Entry 5LXT (X-ray diffraction, 1.90 A resolution); this record covers chains B and F of the 6 polymer chains in the assembly.

Chain B:
Protein: Tubulin beta-2B chain
Organism: Bos taurus
Reference sequence: Q6B856 (TBB2B_BOVIN); the author numbering skips numbers that UniProt does not, so the offset changes along the chain: 1-42 = UniProt 1-42; 45-360 = UniProt 43-358; 369-455 = UniProt 359-445
Amino-acid sequence (445 residues; numbered 1 to 455; 10 numbers in that range are skipped by the numbering (no residue carries them; nothing is unmodelled there); the number before each row is that of its first residue):
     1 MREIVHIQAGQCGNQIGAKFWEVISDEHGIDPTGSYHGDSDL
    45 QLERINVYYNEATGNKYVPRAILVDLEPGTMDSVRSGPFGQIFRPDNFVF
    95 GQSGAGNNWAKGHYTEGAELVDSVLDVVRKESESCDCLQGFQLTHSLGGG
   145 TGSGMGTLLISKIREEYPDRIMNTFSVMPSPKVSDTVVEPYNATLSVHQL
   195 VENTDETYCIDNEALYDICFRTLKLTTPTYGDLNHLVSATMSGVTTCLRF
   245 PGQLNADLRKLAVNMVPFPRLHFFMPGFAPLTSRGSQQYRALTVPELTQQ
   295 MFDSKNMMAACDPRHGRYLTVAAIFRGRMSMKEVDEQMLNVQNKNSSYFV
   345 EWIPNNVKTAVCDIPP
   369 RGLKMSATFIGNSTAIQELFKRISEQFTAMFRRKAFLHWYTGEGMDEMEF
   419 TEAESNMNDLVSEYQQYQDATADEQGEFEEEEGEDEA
Not modelled in the structure: 279-280, 439-455
Metal / ion sites: Mg2+: Gln11 (together with GDP); Ca2+ near Glu113 (its only coordinating residue here)
Residues lining bound ligands:
  - (+)-Discodermolide (7AK): Val23, Cys213, Leu217, Leu219, Asp226, His229, Leu230, Ala233, Phe272, Pro274, Leu275, Thr276, Ser277, Arg278, Gln282, Pro360, Arg369, Gly370, Leu371
  - GDP (guanosine-5'-diphosphate): Gly10, Gln11, Cys12, Gln15, Ile16, Asp69, Ala99, Asn101, Ser140, Gly142, Gly143, Gly144, Thr145, Gly146, Ser147, Val171, Pro173, Val177, Ser178, Asp179, Glu183, Asn206, Leu209, Tyr224, Leu227, Asn228
Curated features (UniProtKB/Swiss-Prot):
  - motif: Met1 to Ile4 (MREI motif)
  - binding site (GTP): Gln11, Glu71, Ser140, Gly144, Thr145, Gly146, Asn206, Asn228
  - binding site (Mg(2+)): Glu71
  - modified residue: Ser40 (Phosphoserine), Thr57 (Phosphothreonine), Lys60 (N6-acetyllysine), Ser174 (Phosphoserine), Thr287 (Phosphothreonine), Thr292 (Phosphothreonine), Arg320 (Omega-N-methylarginine), Glu448 (5-glutamyl polyglutamate)
  - cross-link (Glycyl lysine isopeptide (Lys-Gly)): Lys60 (interchain with G-Cter in ubiquitin), Lys326 (interchain with G-Cter in ubiquitin)
From the paper describing this entry:
  - binding site for (+)-Discodermolide: Cys213, Leu217, Leu219, Asp226, His229, Leu230, Ser232, Ala233, Phe272, Pro274, Leu275, Thr276, Arg278, Pro360, Arg369, Leu371

Chain F:
Protein: Tubulin-tyrosine ligase
Organism: Gallus gallus
Reference sequence: E1BQ43 (E1BQ43_CHICK); numbering as in UniProt (aligned over 1-378)
Amino-acid sequence (384 residues; row label = number of the first residue in the row):
     1 MYTFVVRDENSSVYAEVSRLLLATGQWKRLRKDNPRFNLMLGERNRLPFG
    51 RLGHEPGLVQLVNYYRGADKLCRKASLVKLIKTSPELSESCTWFPESYVI
   101 YPTNLKTPVAPAQNGIRHLINNTRTDEREVFLAAYNRRREGREGNVWIAK
   151 SSAGAKGEGILISSEASELLDFIDEQGQVHVIQKYLEKPLLLEPGHRKFD
   201 IRSWVLVDHLYNIYLYREGVLRTSSEPYNSANFQDKTCHLTNHCIQKEYS
   251 KNYGRYEEGNEMFFEEFNQYLMDALNTTLENSILLQIKHIIRSCLMCIEP
   301 AISTKHLHYQSFQLFGFDFMVDEELKVWLIEVNGAPACAQKLYAELCQGI
   351 VDVAISSVFPLADTGQKTSQPTSIFIKLHHHHHH
Not modelled in the structure: 106-124, 156-158, 363-370
Differences from the reference sequence: expression tag (379-384)
Metal / ion sites: Mg2+: Glu331, Asn333 (together with AMP-PCP)
Residues lining bound ligands: AMP-PCP (ACP; phosphomethylphosphonic acid adenylate ester): Lys74, Ile148, Lys150, Gln183, Lys184, Tyr185, Leu186, Lys198, Asp200, Arg202, Arg222, His239, Leu240, Thr241, Asn242, Asp318, Met320, Ile330, Glu331, Asn333

Interface between chain B and chain F:
Residue-residue contacts - 12 pairs, chain B then chain F:
  Arg311(B) - Arg31(F)
  Leu333(B) - Pro56(F)
  Leu333(B) - Gly57(F)
  Gln336(B) - Arg36(F)  hydrogen bond
  Asn337(B) - Arg36(F)  hydrogen bond
  Asn337(B) - Gly57(F)
  Asn337(B) - Leu58(F)
  Lys338(B) - Met1(F)
  Ser340(B) - Leu30(F)
  Ser340(B) - Asn34(F)  hydrogen bond
  Ser340(B) - Arg36(F)
  Glu345(B) - Arg31(F)  salt bridge
Interface residues without a listed pair, chain B (9 interface residues in all): Ser341, Asn349
Interface residues without a listed pair, chain F (9 interface residues in all): Thr3

Overview:
The chain B/chain F interface involves 9 residues from each chain, with 3 hydrogen bonds and 1 salt bridge.
Polar pairs include Glu345(B)-Arg31(F), Gln336(B)-Arg36(F) and Asn337(B)-Arg36(F). Bound to chain B: GDP and
(+)-Discodermolide. Ligands of chain F: AMP-PCP. The paper reports a binding site for (+)-Discodermolide at
Cys213(B), Leu217(B) and Leu219(B) among others.
Here chain B is Tubulin beta-2B chain (Bos taurus) and chain F is Tubulin-tyrosine ligase (Gallus gallus).
Entry 5LXT (Tubulin-Discodermolide complex) was determined by X-ray diffraction together with 5LXS from the
same study.
